3EGZ - chains A and B; structure by X-ray diffraction, 2.20 A resolution.

Chain A:
Molecule: U1 small nuclear ribonucleoprotein A
Organism: Homo sapiens
Reference sequence: P09012 (SNRPA_HUMAN); residues 196-293 here correspond to UniProt positions 1-98 (UniProt number = residue number - 195)
Chain sequence (98 residues; each row starts with the number of its first residue):
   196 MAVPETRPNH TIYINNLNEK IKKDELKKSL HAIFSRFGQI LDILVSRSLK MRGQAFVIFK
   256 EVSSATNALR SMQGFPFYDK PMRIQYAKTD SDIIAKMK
Disordered / not traced: 196-200, 292-293
Sequence notes: engineered mutation His226 (Tyr31 in P09012), Arg231 (Gln36 in P09012)
Modified positions: Mse196, Mse292 (selenomethionine); Mse246, Mse267, Mse277 (selenomethionine; parent Met)
UniProt features mapped onto this chain:
  - modified residue: Ala197 (N-acetylalanine), Lys255 (N6-acetyllysine)

Chain B:
Molecule: Tetracycline aptamer and artificial riboswitch
Sequence (65 nucleotides; numbered 1 to 65; the number before each row is that of its first residue):
     1 GAGGGAGAGG UGAAGAAUAC GACCACCUAG GUACCAUUGC ACUCCGGUAC CUAAAACAUA
    61 CCCUC
Metal / ion sites: Mg2+ site 1 near A8 (its only coordinating residue here); Mg2+ site 2 near U11 (its only coordinating residue here); Mg2+ site 3 near A13 (its only coordinating residue here); Mg2+ site 4 near G15 (its only coordinating residue here); Mg2+ site 5: G21 (together with 7-chlorotetracycline); Mg2+ site 6 near G30 (its only coordinating residue here); Mg2+ site 7 near U37 (its only coordinating residue here); Mg2+ site 8: A54, A55; Mg2+ site 9 near C57 (its only coordinating residue here)
Residues lining bound ligands: 7-chlorotetracycline (CTC): G7, A14, G15, U18, G21, A22, U59, A60, C61

How chain A and chain B interact:
Contacting residue pairs (42):
  Tyr208(A) - G39(B)  base contact
  Tyr208(A) - C40(B)  stacking on the base
  Asn210(A) - U38(B)  base contact
  Asn210(A) - G39(B)  hydrogen bond to the base
  Asn211(A) - U38(B)  hydrogen bond to the base
  Asn211(A) - G39(B)  hydrogen bond to the base
  Glu214(A) - U37(B)  hydrogen bond to the base
  Glu214(A) - G39(B)  hydrogen bond to the base
  Lys217(A) - G31(B)  sugar contact
  Lys217(A) - U32(B)  phosphate contact
  Leu239(A) - A41(B)  base contact
  Ser241(A) - C45(B)  hydrogen bond to the phosphate
  Ser243(A) - C45(B)  phosphate contact
  Ser243(A) - G46(B)  phosphate contact
  Leu244(A) - A36(B)  base contact
  Leu244(A) - G46(B)  hydrogen bond to the phosphate
  Lys245(A) - G39(B)  hydrogen bond to the sugar
  Mse246(A) - G39(B)  sugar contact
  Mse246(A) - C40(B)  sugar contact
  Mse246(A) - A41(B)  sugar contact
  Arg247(A) - A36(B)  hydrogen bond to the base
  Arg247(A) - U37(B)  base contact
  Arg247(A) - G39(B)  hydrogen bond to the base
  Arg247(A) - G46(B)  hydrogen bond to the base
  Gly248(A) - G39(B)  base contact
  Gln249(A) - G39(B)  base contact
  Gln249(A) - C40(B)  sugar contact
  Phe251(A) - C40(B)  base contact
  Phe251(A) - A41(B)  stacking on the base
  Lys275(A) - U38(B)  hydrogen bond to the base
  Arg278(A) - U38(B)  hydrogen bond to the base
  Gln280(A) - C40(B)  hydrogen bond to the base
  Tyr281(A) - C40(B)  hydrogen bond to the base
  Ala282(A) - C40(B)  base contact
  Ala282(A) - A41(B)  base contact
  Lys283(A) - C40(B)  hydrogen bond to the sugar
  Thr284(A) - A41(B)  hydrogen bond to the base
  Asp285(A) - A41(B)  base contact
  Asp285(A) - C42(B)  hydrogen bond to the base
  Ser286(A) - A41(B)  hydrogen bond to the base
  Ser286(A) - C42(B)  base contact
  Asp287(A) - C42(B)  hydrogen bond to the base
Interface residues without a listed pair, chain A (30 interface residues in all): Thr201, Thr206, Leu212, Lys215, Arg242
Interface residues without a listed pair, chain B (12 interface residues in all): C34

In short:
30 residues of chain A face 12 of chain B across their interface, with 20 hydrogen bonds and 2 aromatic
stacking contacts. Among the polar pairs are Asn210(A)-G39(B), Asn211(A)-U38(B) and Asn211(A)-G39(B). Bound to
chain B: 7-chlorotetracycline.
Chain A is U1 small nuclear ribonucleoprotein A (Homo sapiens) and chain B is Tetracycline aptamer and
artificial riboswitch; the structure, Crystal structure of an in vitro evolved tetracycline aptamer and
artificial riboswitch, was determined by X-ray diffraction.
